PDB entry 3OE8 | X-ray diffraction, 3.10 A resolution | chains B and C

# Chain B (and C)
Molecule: C-X-C chemokine receptor type 4, Lysozyme Chimera
Source organism: Homo Sapiens
Notes: EC 3.2.1.17; fragment: CXCR4 residues 2-229, LYSOZYME residues 1002-1161, CXCR4 residues 230-319; chain C of this document is another copy of the same molecule, construct and numbering; everything in this record applies to it too
Reference sequence: chimeric construct of P61073, P00720: residues 2-229 from P61073 (CXCR4_HUMAN) positions 2-229 (same numbers); residues 1002-1161 from P00720 positions 1002-1161 (same numbers); residues 230-319 from P61073 (CXCR4_HUMAN) positions 230-319 (same numbers)
Sequence (502 residues; row label = number of the first residue in the row; numbers below 1 keep their minus sign (Asp-9 is residue -9)):
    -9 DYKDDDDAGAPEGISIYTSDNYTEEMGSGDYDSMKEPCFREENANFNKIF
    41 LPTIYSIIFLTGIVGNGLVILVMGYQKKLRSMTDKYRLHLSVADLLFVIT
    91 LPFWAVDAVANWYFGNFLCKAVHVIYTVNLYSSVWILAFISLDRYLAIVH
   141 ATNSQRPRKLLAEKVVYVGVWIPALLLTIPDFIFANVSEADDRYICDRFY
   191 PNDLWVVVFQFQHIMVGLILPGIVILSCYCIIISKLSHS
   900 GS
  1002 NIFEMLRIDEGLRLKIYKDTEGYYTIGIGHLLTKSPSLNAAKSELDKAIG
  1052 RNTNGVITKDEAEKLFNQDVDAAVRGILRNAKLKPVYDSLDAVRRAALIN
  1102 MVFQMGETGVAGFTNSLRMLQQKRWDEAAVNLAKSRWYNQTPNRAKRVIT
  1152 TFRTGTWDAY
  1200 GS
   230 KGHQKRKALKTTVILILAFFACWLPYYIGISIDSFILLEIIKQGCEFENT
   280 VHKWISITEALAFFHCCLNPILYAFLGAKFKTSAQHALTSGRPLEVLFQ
Not modelled in the structure: -9 to 26, 30-32, 142-144, 227-229, 900-901, 267-271, 305-328 (chain C: -9 to 26, 30-35, 142-144, 181-182, 228-229, 900-901, 306-328)
Differences from the reference sequence: expression tag (-9 to 1, 320-328); engineered mutation Trp125 (Leu in P61073), Thr1054 (Cys in P00720), Ala1097 (Cys in P00720); linker (900-901, 1200-1201)
Disulfides: Cys28-Cys274, Cys109-Cys186
Covalent attachments: covalent link Lys230-Ser1201; covalent link Tyr1161-Gly1200
Small-molecule neighbours: ITD ((6,6-dimethyl-5,6-dihydroimidazo[2,1-b][1,3]thiazol-3-yl)methyl N,N'-dicyclohexylimidothiocarbamate): Lys38, Trp94, Asp97, Trp102, Val112, His113, Tyr116, Arg183, Ile185, Cys186, Asp187, Arg188, Tyr255, Glu288
What the authors report for this chain:
  - mutagenesis - L125W: unchanged signaling
  - mutagenesis - L125W: increased stability (citing earlier work)
  - mutagenesis - T240P: abolished signaling

# How chain B and chain C interact
Residue-residue contacts - 17 pairs, chain B then chain C:
  Asp193(B) - Leu194(C)
  Leu194(B) - Asp193(C)
  Leu194(B) - Leu194(C)  hydrophobic
  Leu194(B) - Val197(C)  hydrophobic
  Leu194(B) - Leu266(C)  hydrophobic
  Trp195(B) - Leu267(C)
  Val197(B) - Leu194(C)  hydrophobic
  Val197(B) - Val197(C)  hydrophobic
  Val197(B) - Val198(C)  hydrophobic
  Val198(B) - Val197(C)  hydrophobic
  Phe201(B) - Val198(C)  hydrophobic
  Phe201(B) - Phe201(C)  hydrophobic
  Phe201(B) - Gln202(C)
  Gln202(B) - Phe201(C)
  Met205(B) - Met205(C)  hydrophobic
  Leu210(B) - Leu210(C)  hydrophobic
  Asn1140(B) - Lys1019(C)  hydrogen bond
Other interface residues (no listed pair), chain B (11 interface residues in all): Pro191
Other interface residues (no listed pair), chain C (12 interface residues in all): Glu268

# Summary
11 residues of chain B face 12 of chain C across their interface, with 1 hydrogen bond. Its one
hydrogen-bonded contact is Asn1140(B)-Lys1019(C). Bound to chain B: compound ITD. The paper reports that L125W
of chain B increases stability; T240P of chain B abolishes signaling.
Chain B and chain C are both C-X-C chemokine receptor type 4, Lysozyme Chimera (Homo Sapiens); the structure,
Crystal structure of the CXCR4 chemokine receptor in complex with a small molecule antagonist IT1t in ..., was
determined by X-ray diffraction together with 3ODU, 3OE0, 3OE6 and 3OE9 from the same study.
